7UIM - chains B and D; structure by electron microscopy, 3.10 A resolution.

# Chain B
Molecule: E.r IIC Intron
Sequence (638 nucleotides; each row starts with the number of its first residue):
     1 GUUUGCGCGC CAUGGGCGCG CUCUAACGGG UGUAAGUCCC GAACAUGCCC AGGUAGUGGG
    61 AAAUGUAUAG CCGAACAGCA AGGGUGUCUA CUGUGAGGUG GAAUCUGAAG GAAGCUGUAA
   121 GCGAAUCUCU GGUCCGACGG ACAGAAAUCG CAUAUAAGGC UAGGCUUCGA GUGAUAAGCU
   181 GGCAAAGAAC AGUGAAGUCU AAUAACUACC ACGUUUGUAG AAGCAGAGUA AAUGCGGCGG
   241 AUAUAUGGAG AGAAAGAGCG UGCACCUUAA GCGUGGAGGU CUCACAGAGG UUUCAUUAGC
   301 CUAGUAACAA CGAACUGUGA GAAGUCAGCC GAGCCCAUAG UAGUGAAGAA GUCUCUGUAA
   361 UGGGGAUGGA GCGAAGGGGC GAACAAUCAU UCAGUUUGAG AAUGUCUCGU AUUGCAGAAA
   421 UGACAACAUC UGCCGUAACC AAUCGGGUAA AAGGUGGUCA AAUCAAGCGA GACGGAAAGG
   481 AAAGAACGCA UGGACACAAG UAAUCUAAUU UCGGUUAGAU UACUACAUCG AAAAGUGUGU
   541 UACUUGUUAA GUUGAUUGAA CCGCCGUAUA CGGAACCGUA CGUACGGUGG UGUGAGAGGU
   601 CGGAAUUUCU CAAUUAAGAG AAAUUCUUCC UACUCGAU
Disordered / not traced: 170, 208-219, 293-297, 391-400, 482-550
Ion coordination: Mg2+ site 1: G123, G247; Mg2+ site 2 near G136 (its only coordinating residue here); Mg2+ site 3 near G139 (its only coordinating residue here); Mg2+ site 4 near G158 (its only coordinating residue here); Mg2+ site 5 near A323 (its only coordinating residue here); Mg2+ site 6 near G331 (its only coordinating residue here); Mg2+ site 7: A559, A560; Mg2+ site 8 near C564 (its only coordinating residue here); Mg2+ site 9 near A574 (its only coordinating residue here); Mg2+ site 10 near C577 (its only coordinating residue here); Mg2+ site 11: C581, U638

# Chain D
Name: Group II intron reverse transcriptase/maturase
From: [Eubacterium] rectale
Notes: EC 2.7.7.49
UniProtKB: A0A173ZME3 (A0A173ZME3_9FIRM); residue numbers follow UniProt; this construct covers 1-427
Chain sequence (427 residues; each row starts with the number of its first residue):
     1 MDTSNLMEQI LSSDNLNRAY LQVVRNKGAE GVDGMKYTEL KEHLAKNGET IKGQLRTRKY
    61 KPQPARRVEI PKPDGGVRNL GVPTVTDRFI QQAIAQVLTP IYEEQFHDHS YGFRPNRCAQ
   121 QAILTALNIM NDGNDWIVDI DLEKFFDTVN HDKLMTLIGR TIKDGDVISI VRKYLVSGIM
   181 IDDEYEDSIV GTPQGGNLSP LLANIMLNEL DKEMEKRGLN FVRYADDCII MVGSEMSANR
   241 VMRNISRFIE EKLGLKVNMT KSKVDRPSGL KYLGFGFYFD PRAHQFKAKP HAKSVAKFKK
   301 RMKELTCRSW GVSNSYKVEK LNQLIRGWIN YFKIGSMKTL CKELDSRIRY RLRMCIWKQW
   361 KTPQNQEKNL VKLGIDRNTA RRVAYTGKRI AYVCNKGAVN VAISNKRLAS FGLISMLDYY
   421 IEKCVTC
Disordered / not traced: 1-4, 65-80, 178-194, 425-427

# How chain B and chain D interact
Residue-residue contacts (70; chain B residue first):
  U155(B) - Lys297(D)  hydrogen bond to the base
  U155(B) - Lys300(D)  base contact
  A156(B) - Glu304(D)  base contact
  G181(B) - Tyr392(D)  sugar contact
  G182(B) - Arg389(D)  phosphate contact
  G182(B) - Ile390(D)  phosphate contact
  G182(B) - Ala391(D)  sugar contact
  G182(B) - Tyr392(D)  phosphate contact
  G182(B) - Asn395(D)  hydrogen bond to the base
  G182(B) - Lys396(D)  hydrogen bond to the base
  C183(B) - Arg308(D)  salt bridge to the phosphate
  C183(B) - Arg389(D)  sugar contact
  C183(B) - Ala391(D)  phosphate contact
  A184(B) - Arg389(D)  salt bridge to the phosphate
  A185(B) - Lys388(D)  base contact
  A186(B) - Lys388(D)  base contact
  G187(B) - Tyr385(D)  base contact
  A188(B) - Tyr385(D)  hydrogen bond to the base
  G228(B) - Lys299(D)  salt bridge to the phosphate
  G228(B) - Arg347(D)  salt bridge to the phosphate
  U229(B) - Lys303(D)  phosphate contact
  U229(B) - Arg347(D)  salt bridge to the phosphate
  U229(B) - Tyr350(D)  phosphate contact
  U229(B) - Arg351(D)  salt bridge to the phosphate
  U229(B) - Met354(D)  phosphate contact
  A230(B) - Arg308(D)  salt bridge to the phosphate
  A230(B) - Arg351(D)  salt bridge to the phosphate
  A230(B) - Met354(D)  phosphate contact
  A231(B) - Arg308(D)  salt bridge to the phosphate
  A231(B) - Ser309(D)  hydrogen bond to the phosphate
  A231(B) - Lys358(D)  base contact
  A231(B) - Lys361(D)  base contact
  U407(B) - Lys59(D)  salt bridge to the phosphate
  G414(B) - Asp152(D)  hydrogen bond to the sugar
  G414(B) - Arg172(D)  base contact
  C415(B) - Asp152(D)  sugar contact
  C415(B) - Thr156(D)  hydrogen bond to the base
  A416(B) - Thr156(D)  sugar contact
  A416(B) - Arg160(D)  sugar contact
  A428(B) - Arg247(D)  sugar contact
  U429(B) - Arg217(D)  salt bridge to the phosphate
  U429(B) - Asn244(D)  phosphate contact
  U429(B) - Arg247(D)  salt bridge to the phosphate
  C430(B) - Arg217(D)  salt bridge to the phosphate
  C430(B) - Asn244(D)  hydrogen bond to the phosphate
  U431(B) - Val232(D)  phosphate contact
  U431(B) - Ser237(D)  phosphate contact
  U431(B) - Arg240(D)  base contact
  G432(B) - Trp136(D)  base contact
  G432(B) - Gly233(D)  base contact
  G432(B) - Ser234(D)  hydrogen bond to the phosphate
  G432(B) - Glu235(D)  base contact
  G432(B) - Met236(D)  base contact
  U448(B) - Glu235(D)  hydrogen bond to the sugar
  A449(B) - Met236(D)  phosphate contact
  A449(B) - Asn239(D)  hydrogen bond to the phosphate
  A449(B) - Arg240(D)  sugar contact
  A449(B) - Arg243(D)  hydrogen bond to the base
  A451(B) - Met236(D)  base contact
  G467(B) - Gly165(D)  sugar contact
  C468(B) - Arg58(D)  salt bridge to the phosphate
  C468(B) - Gly165(D)  sugar contact
  C468(B) - Ile168(D)  sugar contact
  C468(B) - Ser169(D)  hydrogen bond to the phosphate
  C468(B) - Arg172(D)  hydrogen bond to the base
  G469(B) - Arg58(D)  salt bridge to the phosphate
  G469(B) - Ser169(D)  hydrogen bond to the phosphate
  G469(B) - Arg172(D)  sugar contact
  G469(B) - Lys173(D)  phosphate contact
  A617(B) - Glu42(D)  base contact
Also at the interface, not in a pair above, chain B (33 interface residues in all): A227, A450, A466
Also at the interface, not in a pair above, chain D (49 interface residues in all): Asp135, Gly159, Lys163, Val241

# In short
33 residues of chain B face 49 of chain D across their interface, with 15 hydrogen bonds and 15 salt bridges.
Among the polar pairs are U155(B)-Lys297(D), G182(B)-Asn395(D) and G182(B)-Lys396(D). G123(B) and G247(B)
coordinate Mg2+ site 1.
Here chain B is E.r IIC Intron and chain D is Group II intron reverse transcriptase/maturase ([Eubacterium]
rectale). Entry 7UIM (CryoEM Structure of an Group II Intron Retroelement (apo-complex)) was determined by
electron microscopy (same publication as 7UIN).
